4RQX - chains A and B of the 5 polymer chains in the assembly; structure by X-ray diffraction, 2.26 A resolution.

== Chain A (and B) ==
Molecule: Peroxiredoxin-4
Source organism: Homo sapiens
Notes: EC 1.11.1.15; chain B of this document is another copy of the same molecule, construct and numbering; everything in this record applies to it too
UniProt: Q13162 (PRDX4_HUMAN); residue numbers follow UniProt; this construct covers 79-271
Chain sequence (226 residues; row label = number of the first residue in the row):
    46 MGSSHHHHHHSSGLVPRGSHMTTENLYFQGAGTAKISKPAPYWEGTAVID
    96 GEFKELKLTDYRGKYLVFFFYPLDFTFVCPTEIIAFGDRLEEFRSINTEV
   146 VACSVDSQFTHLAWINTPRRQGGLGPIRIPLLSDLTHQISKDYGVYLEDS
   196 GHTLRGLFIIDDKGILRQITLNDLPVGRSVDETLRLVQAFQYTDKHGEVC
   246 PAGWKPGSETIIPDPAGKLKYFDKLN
Not modelled in the structure: 46-76, 243-271
Glycans and other covalent adducts: 1-thioethanesulfonic acid (COM) linked to C124
Modified residues: C124 (2.05)
Construct notes: expression tag (46-78)
Swiss-Prot annotation at these positions:
  - active site: C124 (Cysteine sulfenic acid (-SOH) intermediate)
Reported in the primary citation:
  - binding site for 1-thioethanesulfonic acid: C124
  - conformationally variable residues (helix shift): T121 to T126
  - catalytic residues: C124 (citing earlier work)

== Chain A / chain B interface ==
Contacting residue pairs (40; chain A residue first):
  I81(A) - L199(B)  hydrophobic
  I81(A) - L216(B)
  I81(A) - D218(B)
  S82(A) - D218(B)
  L199(A) - I81(B)  hydrophobic
  R212(A) - N217(B)
  R212(A) - D218(B)  salt bridge
  Q213(A) - T215(B)
  Q213(A) - L216(B)  hydrogen bond (side chain-backbone)
  Q213(A) - N217(B)  hydrogen bond
  I214(A) - I214(B)
  I214(A) - T215(B)
  I214(A) - L216(B)  hydrogen bond (backbone-backbone)
  T215(A) - Q213(B)
  T215(A) - I214(B)
  L216(A) - I81(B)
  L216(A) - Q213(B)
  L216(A) - I214(B)  hydrogen bond (backbone-backbone)
  N217(A) - Q213(B)  hydrogen bond
  N217(A) - L231(B)
  D218(A) - I81(B)
  D218(A) - R212(B)  salt bridge
  D218(A) - F235(B)
  P220(A) - T238(B)
  V221(A) - L231(B)  hydrophobic
  V221(A) - A234(B)  hydrophobic
  V221(A) - F235(B)  hydrophobic
  G222(A) - R230(B)  hydrogen bond (backbone-side chain)
  R223(A) - R230(B)
  S224(A) - E227(B)
  S224(A) - R230(B)
  E227(A) - S224(B)
  E227(A) - E227(B)
  R230(A) - G222(B)  hydrogen bond (side chain-backbone)
  R230(A) - S224(B)
  L231(A) - V221(B)  hydrophobic
  A234(A) - V221(B)  hydrophobic
  F235(A) - D218(B)
  F235(A) - V221(B)  hydrophobic
  T238(A) - P220(B)
Interface residues without a listed pair, chain B (21 interface residues in all): S82, R223

== Summary ==
The chain A/chain B interface involves 21 residues from each chain, with 7 hydrogen bonds and 2 salt bridges.
Polar contacts include R212(A)-D218(B), Q213(A)-L216(B) and Q213(A)-N217(B). 1-thioethanesulfonic acid is
covalently linked to C124(A). UniProt lists active-site residue C124(A) on chain A. From the paper: the
catalytic residue C124(A); a binding site for 1-thioethanesulfonic acid at C124(A).
Both chains are Peroxiredoxin-4 (Homo sapiens). Entry 4RQX (Crystal structure of human peroxiredoxin
4(THIOREDOXIN PEROXIDASE) with MESNA) was determined by X-ray diffraction, deposited together with 4RQR.
